Entry 5B04 (X-ray diffraction, 2.99 A resolution); this record covers chains A and D of the 10 polymer chains in the assembly.

Chain A:
Protein: Translation initiation factor eIF-2B subunit alpha
Source organism: Schizosaccharomyces pombe (strain 972 / ATCC 24843)
Reference sequence: Q9USP0 (EI2BA_SCHPO); residues 1-341 here = UniProt positions 1-341
Chain sequence (341 residues; each row starts with the number of its first residue):
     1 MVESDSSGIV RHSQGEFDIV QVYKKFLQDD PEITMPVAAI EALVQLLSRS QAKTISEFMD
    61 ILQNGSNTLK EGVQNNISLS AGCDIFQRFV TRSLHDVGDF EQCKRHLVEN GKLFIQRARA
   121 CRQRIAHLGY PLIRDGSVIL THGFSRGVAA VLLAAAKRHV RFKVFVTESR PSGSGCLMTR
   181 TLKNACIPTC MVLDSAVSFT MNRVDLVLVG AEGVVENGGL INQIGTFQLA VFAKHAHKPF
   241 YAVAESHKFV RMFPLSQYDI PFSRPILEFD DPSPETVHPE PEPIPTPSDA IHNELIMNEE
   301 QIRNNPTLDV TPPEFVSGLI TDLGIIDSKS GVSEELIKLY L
Unresolved in the structure: 1-16, 277-284

Chain D:
Protein: Probable translation initiation factor eIF-2B subunit beta
Source organism: Schizosaccharomyces pombe (strain 972 / ATCC 24843)
Reference sequence: Q9UT76 (EI2BB_SCHPO); numbering as in UniProt (aligned over 1-393)
Chain sequence (399 residues; each row starts with the number of its first residue; numbers below 1 keep their minus sign (Gly-5 is residue -5)):
    -5 GPISEFMSTI NVEHTYPAVS SLIADLKSRK VQGPFAVAVE TALVMRQVIS QTRWSTVDQL
    55 IDTVRAVGST LVKAQPTEFS CGNIIRRILR LIREEYQELL KTADENEKLI VSSSNSSSPS
   115 QKRDIPSNEK LVQSHEPVSV QMYSSMLNLL GRPTLESPTH SKTVGDSRVT GGMDMRAVII
   175 SGIQDVIDEL DKINTDIEVQ SMDHLHSNEI ILTQGCSKTV EAFLRFAAKK RKFSVIVAEG
   235 FPNNQKGSHA MAKRLAQAGI DTTVISDATI FAIMSRVNKV ILGTHAILGN GGLVTYSGAQ
   295 LVAQAARHHA TPVVVCSGIY KLSPVYPYDL ESIIQLSSPD KIMSFNEGDL ISRAEILNPY
   355 YDYIPPDLVD LFITNLGGYP PSYLYRIMND TYDASDTIL
Unresolved in the structure: 99-136, 149-163
Differences from the reference sequence: expression tag (-5 to 0)
Swiss-Prot annotation at these positions:
  - modified residue (Phosphoserine): Ser106, Ser108, Ser112

Interface between chain A and chain D:
Pairs across the interface (44; chain A residue first):
  Ile40(A) - Leu144(D)  hydrophobic
  Ile85(A) - Met140(D)  hydrophobic
  Ile85(A) - Leu141(D)
  Phe86(A) - Leu144(D)  hydrophobic
  Phe89(A) - Leu141(D)  hydrophobic
  Phe89(A) - Leu144(D)
  Phe89(A) - Gly145(D)
  Arg92(A) - Tyr137(D)
  Arg92(A) - Leu141(D)
  His106(A) - Gly145(D)
  His106(A) - Arg146(D)
  Phe114(A) - Leu143(D)
  Phe114(A) - Leu144(D)  hydrophobic
  Phe114(A) - Gly145(D)
  Arg117(A) - Asn142(D)
  Arg117(A) - Leu143(D)  hydrogen bond (side chain-backbone)
  Arg117(A) - Gly145(D)
  Ala118(A) - Leu143(D)
  Leu128(A) - Tyr322(D)  hydrogen bond (backbone-side chain)
  Pro131(A) - Tyr322(D)  hydrophobic
  Leu132(A) - Tyr322(D)
  Arg134(A) - Asp323(D)  salt bridge
  Arg134(A) - Glu325(D)
  Tyr241(A) - Tyr320(D)  hydrogen bond
  Ser246(A) - Met140(D)
  His247(A) - Leu143(D)
  Phe249(A) - Met140(D)  hydrophobic
  Ile325(A) - Tyr320(D)  hydrophobic
  Ile325(A) - Tyr322(D)
  Ile326(A) - Tyr379(D)
  Asp327(A) - Asn284(D)
  Asp327(A) - Tyr320(D)
  Ser328(A) - Ser376(D)  hydrogen bond (side chain-backbone)
  Ser328(A) - Tyr379(D)
  Ser330(A) - Ser376(D)  hydrogen bond (side chain-backbone)
  Glu334(A) - Tyr379(D)
  Glu334(A) - Arg380(D)  salt bridge
  Glu335(A) - Ser139(D)
  Glu335(A) - Met140(D)
  Leu336(A) - Met140(D)  hydrophobic
  Lys338(A) - Ser138(D)
  Lys338(A) - Arg380(D)
  Leu339(A) - Ser138(D)
  Leu339(A) - Met140(D)  hydrophobic
Interface residues without a listed pair, chain A (32 interface residues in all): Arg88, Asn110, Leu113, Leu323, Gly331
Interface residues without a listed pair, chain D (19 interface residues in all): Pro147

Summary:
Chain A and chain D form an interface of 32 and 19 residues respectively; the contacts include 5 hydrogen
bonds and 2 salt bridges. Among the polar pairs are Arg134(A)-Asp323(D), Glu334(A)-Arg380(D) and
Arg117(A)-Leu143(D).
Here chain A is Translation initiation factor eIF-2B subunit alpha and chain D is Probable translation
initiation factor eIF-2B subunit beta, both from Schizosaccharomyces pombe (strain 972 / ATCC 24843). Entry
5B04 (Crystal structure of the eukaryotic translation initiation factor 2B from Schizosaccharomyces pombe) was
determined by X-ray diffraction.
